PDB entry 2PPB | X-ray diffraction, 3.00 A resolution | chains D and E of the 8 polymer chains in the assembly

Chain D:
Molecule: DNA-directed RNA polymerase beta' chain
Organism: Thermus thermophilus
Notes: EC 2.7.7.6
UniProt: Q8RQE8 (RPOC_THET8); numbering as in UniProt (aligned over 1-1524)
Amino-acid sequence (1524 residues; each row starts with the number of its first residue):
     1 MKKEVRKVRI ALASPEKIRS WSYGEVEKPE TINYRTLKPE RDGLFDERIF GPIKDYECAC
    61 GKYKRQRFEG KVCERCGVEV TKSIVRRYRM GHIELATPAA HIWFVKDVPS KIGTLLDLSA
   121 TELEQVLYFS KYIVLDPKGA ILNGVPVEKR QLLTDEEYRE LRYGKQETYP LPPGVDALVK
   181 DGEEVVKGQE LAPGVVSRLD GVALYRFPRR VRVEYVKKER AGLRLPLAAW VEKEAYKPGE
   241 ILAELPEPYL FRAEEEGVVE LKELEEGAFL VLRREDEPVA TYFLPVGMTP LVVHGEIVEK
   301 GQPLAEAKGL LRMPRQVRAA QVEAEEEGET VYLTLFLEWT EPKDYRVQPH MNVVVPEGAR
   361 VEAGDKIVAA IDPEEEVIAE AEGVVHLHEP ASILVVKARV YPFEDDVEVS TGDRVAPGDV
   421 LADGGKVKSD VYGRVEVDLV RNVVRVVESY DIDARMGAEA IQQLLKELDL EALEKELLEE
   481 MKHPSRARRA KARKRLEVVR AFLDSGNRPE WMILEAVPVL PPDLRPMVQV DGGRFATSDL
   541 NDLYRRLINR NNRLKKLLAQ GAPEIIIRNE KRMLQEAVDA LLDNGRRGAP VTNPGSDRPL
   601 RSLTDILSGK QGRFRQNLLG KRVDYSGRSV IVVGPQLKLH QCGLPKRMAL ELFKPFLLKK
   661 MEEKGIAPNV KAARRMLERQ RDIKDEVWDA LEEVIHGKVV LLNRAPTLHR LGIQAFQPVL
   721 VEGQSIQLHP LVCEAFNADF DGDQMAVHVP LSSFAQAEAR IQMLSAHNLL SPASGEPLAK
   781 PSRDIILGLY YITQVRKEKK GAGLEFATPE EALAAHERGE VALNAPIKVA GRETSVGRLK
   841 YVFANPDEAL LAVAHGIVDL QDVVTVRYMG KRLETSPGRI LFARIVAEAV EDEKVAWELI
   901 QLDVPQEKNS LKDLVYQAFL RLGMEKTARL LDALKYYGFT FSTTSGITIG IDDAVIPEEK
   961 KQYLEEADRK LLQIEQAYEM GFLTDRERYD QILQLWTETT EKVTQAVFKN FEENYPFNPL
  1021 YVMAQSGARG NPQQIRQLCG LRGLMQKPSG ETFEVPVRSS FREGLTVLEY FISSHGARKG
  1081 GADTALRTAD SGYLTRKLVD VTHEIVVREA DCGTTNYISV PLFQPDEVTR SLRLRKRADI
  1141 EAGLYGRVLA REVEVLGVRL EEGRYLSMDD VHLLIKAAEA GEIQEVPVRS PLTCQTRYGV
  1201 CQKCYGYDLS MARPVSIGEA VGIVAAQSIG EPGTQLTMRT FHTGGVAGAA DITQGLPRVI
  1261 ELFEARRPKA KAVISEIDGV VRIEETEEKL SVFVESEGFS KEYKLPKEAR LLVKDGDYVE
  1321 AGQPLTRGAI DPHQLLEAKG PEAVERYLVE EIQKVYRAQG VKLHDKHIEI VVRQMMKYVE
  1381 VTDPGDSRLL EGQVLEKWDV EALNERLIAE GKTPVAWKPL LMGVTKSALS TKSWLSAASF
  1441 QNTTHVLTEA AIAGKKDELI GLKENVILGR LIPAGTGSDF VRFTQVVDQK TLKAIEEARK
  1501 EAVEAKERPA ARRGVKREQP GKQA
Not modelled in the structure: 1, 208-390, 1244-1250, 1506-1524
Bound ions: Zn2+ site 1: Cys58, Cys60, Cys73, Cys76; Mg2+: Asp739, Asp741, Asp743 (shared with 1 residue of chain H); Zn2+ site 2: Cys1112, Cys1194, Cys1201, Cys1204
Ligand contacts:
  - AMP-CPP (APC; diphosphomethylphosphonic acid adenosyl ester): Arg704, Pro706, Asn737, Asp739, Arg783, Arg1029, Thr1088
  - streptolydigin (STD): Ala1082, Ala1085, Leu1086, Arg1087, Asp1090, Leu1256, Pro1257, Ile1260
From the paper describing this entry:
  - binding site for streptolydigin: Ala1082 to Leu1086
  - conformationally variable residues (order/disorder transition): Gly1244 to Ala1250, Asp1251 to Gly1255

Chain E:
Molecule: DNA-directed RNA polymerase omega chain
Organism: Thermus thermophilus
Notes: EC 2.7.7.6
UniProt: Q8RQE7 (RPOZ_THET8); numbering as in UniProt (aligned over 1-99)
Amino-acid sequence (99 residues; numbered 1 to 99; the number before each row is that of its first residue):
     1 MAEPGIDKLF GMVDSKYRLT VVVAKRAQQL LRHGFKNTVL EPEERPKMQT LEGLFDDPNA
    61 VTWAMKELLT GRLVFGENLV PEDRLQKEME RLYPVEREE
Not modelled in the structure: 1, 97-99

Chain D / chain E interface:
Contacting residue pairs - 88 pairs, chain D then chain E:
  His640(D) with Glu3(E), salt bridge
  Glu693(D) with Met48(E)
  His696(D) with Met48(E); Leu54(E); Pro58(E)
  Gly697(D) with Asn59(E)
  Ser753(D) with Ala27(E); Val61(E)
  Phe754(D) with Ala24(E), hydrophobic; Gln28(E)
  Ala757(D) with Ala24(E), hydrophobic
  Glu758(D) with Thr20(E)
  Arg760(D) with Glu3(E), salt bridge; Asn59(E), hydrogen bond; Thr62(E), hydrogen bond; Met65(E)
  Ile761(D) with Lys16(E); Thr20(E); Val23(E), hydrophobic
  Gln762(D) with Lys16(E); Tyr17(E); Thr20(E), hydrogen bond
  Leu764(D) with Glu3(E)
  Ala766(D) with Ala2(E), hydrophobic
  His767(D) with Ile6(E)
  Gly923(D) with Asp7(E)
  Met924(D) with Asp7(E), hydrogen bond (backbone-side chain); Phe10(E), hydrophobic
  Glu925(D) with Glu3(E); Pro4(E); Gly5(E), hydrogen bond (side chain-backbone); Ile6(E); Asp7(E)
  Leu1209(D) with Lys16(E)
  Met1211(D) with Phe10(E), hydrophobic
  Arg1213(D) with Phe10(E); Val13(E), hydrogen bond (side chain-backbone); Asp14(E), hydrogen bond (side chain-backbone)
  Ser1216(D) with Ser15(E); Lys16(E), hydrogen bond (side chain-backbone)
  Ile1217(D) with Ser15(E)
  Gly1218(D) with Tyr17(E)
  Glu1219(D) with Tyr17(E), hydrogen bond
  Gly1475(D) with Tyr17(E)
  Thr1476(D) with Tyr17(E); Val21(E)
  Phe1480(D) with Asp14(E); Arg18(E), hydrogen bond (backbone-side chain); Glu77(E)
  Val1481(D) with Ser15(E); Arg18(E); Val21(E), hydrophobic
  Phe1483(D) with Glu77(E)
  Thr1484(D) with Arg18(E); Lys25(E), hydrogen bond (backbone-side chain); Gly76(E); Glu77(E)
  Gln1485(D) with Val74(E); Phe75(E); Gly76(E), hydrogen bond (backbone-backbone); Glu77(E); Asn78(E); Leu79(E); Val80(E), hydrogen bond (side chain-backbone); Glu82(E), hydrogen bond
  Val1486(D) with Val22(E), hydrophobic; Arg26(E); Gln29(E); Val74(E)
  Val1487(D) with Arg26(E); Leu73(E); Val74(E), hydrogen bond (backbone-backbone); Leu79(E), hydrophobic
  Asp1488(D) with Arg26(E), salt bridge; Leu73(E); Met89(E)
  Gln1489(D) with Arg72(E); Val74(E)
  Lys1490(D) with Tyr93(E)
  Thr1491(D) with Met89(E), hydrogen bond
  Leu1492(D) with Leu79(E), hydrophobic; Val80(E), hydrophobic
  Ala1494(D) with Glu88(E); Leu92(E), hydrophobic
  Ile1495(D) with Val80(E), hydrophobic; Glu88(E)
  Ala1498(D) with Arg84(E); Glu88(E)
Other interface residues (no listed pair), chain D (47 interface residues in all): Leu639, Asp689, Lys698, Asn768, Arg1482, Arg1499
Other interface residues (no listed pair), chain E (51 interface residues in all): Gly11, Leu19, Val39, Thr50, Pro81, Leu85

Summary:
Chain D and chain E form an interface of 47 and 51 residues respectively; the contacts include 16 hydrogen
bonds and 3 salt bridges. Polar contacts include His640(D)-Glu3(E), Arg760(D)-Glu3(E) and Asp1488(D)-Arg26(E).
Chain D binds streptolydigin and AMP-CPP. From the paper: a binding site for streptolydigin at Ala1082(D);
conformational variability at Gly1244(D) and Asp1251(D).
Chain D is DNA-directed RNA polymerase beta' chain and chain E is DNA-directed RNA polymerase omega chain,
both from Thermus thermophilus; the structure, Crystal structure of the T. thermophilus RNAP polymerase
elongation complex with the ntp substrate analog and ..., was determined by X-ray diffraction (same
publication as 2O5J).
